Entry 4YNA (X-ray diffraction, 3.20 A resolution); this record covers chains A and B.

== Chain A (and B) ==
Molecule: YfiR
From: Pseudomonas aeruginosa PAO1
Notes: chain B of this document is another copy of the same molecule, construct and numbering; everything in this record applies to it too
UniProtKB: Q9I4L4 (Q9I4L4_PSEAE); numbering as in UniProt (aligned over 35-190)
Sequence (159 residues; each row starts with the number of its first residue):
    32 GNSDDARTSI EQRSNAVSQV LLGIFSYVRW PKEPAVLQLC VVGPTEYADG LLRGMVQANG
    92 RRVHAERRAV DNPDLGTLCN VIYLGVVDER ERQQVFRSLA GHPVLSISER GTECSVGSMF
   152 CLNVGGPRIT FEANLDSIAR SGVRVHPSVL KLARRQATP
Not modelled in the structure: 32-37 (chain B: 32-37, 186-190)
Sequence notes: expression tag (32-34)
Curated features (UniProtKB/Swiss-Prot):
  - binding site (GMP): R60, R175, H177
  - mutagenesis: R98 (R98A: Forms monomers), C110 (C110S: Does not affect folding of the protein)
Disulfide bonds: C71-C110, C145-C152

== Interface between chain A and chain B ==
Contacting residue pairs (30; chain A residue first):
  R38(A) - A100(B)
  R38(A) - D102(B)  salt bridge
  I41(A) - R98(B)
  I41(A) - R99(B)
  I41(A) - A100(B)
  G74(A) - E77(B)
  P75(A) - P75(B)
  P75(A) - T76(B)
  P75(A) - E77(B)
  P75(A) - R141(B)
  T76(A) - P75(B)
  T76(A) - T76(B)  hydrogen bond (backbone-backbone)
  T76(A) - R98(B)
  E77(A) - G74(B)
  E77(A) - P75(B)
  E77(A) - R98(B)  hydrogen bond (backbone-side chain)
  D80(A) - L83(B)
  D80(A) - R98(B)  salt bridge
  L83(A) - D80(B)
  E97(A) - T39(B)
  R98(A) - T39(B)  hydrogen bond (backbone-side chain)
  R98(A) - I41(B)
  R98(A) - T76(B)
  R98(A) - E77(B)  hydrogen bond (side chain-backbone)
  R98(A) - D80(B)  salt bridge
  R99(A) - T39(B)
  R99(A) - I41(B)
  A100(A) - I41(B)
  V117(A) - V117(B)  hydrophobic
  R141(A) - P75(B)
Interface residues without a listed pair, chain A (15 interface residues in all): E140
Interface residues without a listed pair, chain B (18 interface residues in all): E42, V101, N103, P104

== Summary ==
15 residues of chain A face 18 of chain B across their interface; the contacts include 4 hydrogen bonds and 3
salt bridges. Polar contacts include R38(A)-D102(B), D80(A)-R98(B) and E77(A)-R98(B). Curated annotation
(UniProt) lists 3 GMP-binding residues and 2 mutagenesis sites on chain A.
Both chains are YfiR (Pseudomonas aeruginosa PAO1). Entry 4YNA (Oxidized YfiR) was determined by X-ray
diffraction together with 4YN7 and 4YN9 from the same study.
